Entry 2BAP (X-ray diffraction, 3.30 A resolution); this record covers chains A and C.

Chain A:
Molecule: Diaphanous protein homolog 1
Organism: Mus musculus
Notes: fragment: mDia1 N-terminal regulatory domain
UniProtKB: O08808 (DIAP1_MOUSE); numbering as in UniProt (aligned over 135-451)
Chain sequence (317 residues; row label = number of the first residue in the row):
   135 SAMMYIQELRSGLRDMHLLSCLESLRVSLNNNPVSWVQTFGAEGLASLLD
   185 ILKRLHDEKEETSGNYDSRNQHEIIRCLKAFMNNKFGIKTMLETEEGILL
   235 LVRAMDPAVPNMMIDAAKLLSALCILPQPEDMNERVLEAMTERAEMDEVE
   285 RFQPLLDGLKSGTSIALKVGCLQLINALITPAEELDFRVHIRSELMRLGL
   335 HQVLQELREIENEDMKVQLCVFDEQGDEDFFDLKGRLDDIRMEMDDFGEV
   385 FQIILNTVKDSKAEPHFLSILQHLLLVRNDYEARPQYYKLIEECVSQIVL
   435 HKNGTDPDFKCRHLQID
Not modelled in the structure: 194-199, 436-451

Chain C:
Molecule: Diaphanous protein homolog 1
Organism: Mus musculus
Notes: fragment: mDia1 autoregulatory domain, DAD
UniProtKB: O08808 (DIAP1_MOUSE); numbering as in UniProt (aligned over 1145-1200)
Chain sequence (56 residues; numbered 1145 to 1200; the number before each row is that of its first residue):
  1145 MRRAKLAKEKAEKERLEKQQKREQLIDMNAEGDETGVMDSLLEALQSGAA
  1195 FRRKRG
Not modelled in the structure: 1145-1179, 1196-1200

How chain A and chain C interact:
Contacting residue pairs - 26 pairs, chain A then chain C:
  Lys213(A) with Leu1186(C)
  Asn217(A) with Gly1180(C), hydrogen bond (backbone-backbone); Val1181(C), hydrogen bond (side chain-backbone); Met1182(C), hydrogen bond (side chain-backbone); Asp1183(C), hydrogen bond (side chain-backbone)
  Asn218(A) with Val1181(C)
  Lys252(A) with Leu1186(C)
  Leu253(A) with Met1182(C), hydrophobic
  Ser255(A) with Leu1189(C)
  Ala256(A) with Met1182(C), hydrophobic; Leu1185(C)
  Ile259(A) with Leu1185(C); Leu1189(C), hydrophobic; Ala1194(C)
  Leu260(A) with Leu1185(C), hydrophobic
  Gln307(A) with Leu1189(C); Gln1190(C)
  Thr314(A) with Phe1195(C)
  Asp348(A) with Gln1190(C); Ser1191(C)
  Val351(A) with Gln1190(C); Ser1191(C); Gly1192(C)
  Gln352(A) with Leu1189(C), hydrogen bond (side chain-backbone); Gln1190(C), hydrogen bond (side chain-backbone)
  Val355(A) with Phe1195(C), hydrophobic
Interface residues without a listed pair, chain A (18 interface residues in all): Met216, Lys219, Asn310
Interface residues without a listed pair, chain C (13 interface residues in all): Ala1188

Overview:
18 residues of chain A and 13 residues of chain C are in contact, with 6 hydrogen bonds. Polar contacts
include Asn217(A)-Val1181(C), Asn217(A)-Met1182(C) and Asn217(A)-Asp1183(C).
Here chain A is Diaphanous protein homolog 1 and chain C is Diaphanous protein homolog 1, both from Mus
musculus. Entry 2BAP (Crystal structure of the N-terminal mDia1 Armadillo Repeat Region and Dimerisation
Domain in complex with the ...) was determined by X-ray diffraction.
